PDB entry 5N1I | X-ray diffraction, 2.40 A resolution | chains A and B

[Chain A (and B)]
Name: Probable transcriptional regulatory protein
Source organism: Mycobacterium tuberculosis H37Rv
Notes: chain B of this document is another copy of the same molecule, construct and numbering; everything in this record applies to it too
UniProt: O53623 (O53623_MYCTU); residues 1-201 here = UniProt positions 1-201
Amino-acid sequence (221 residues; each row starts with the number of its first residue; numbers below 1 keep their minus sign (Met-19 is residue -19)):
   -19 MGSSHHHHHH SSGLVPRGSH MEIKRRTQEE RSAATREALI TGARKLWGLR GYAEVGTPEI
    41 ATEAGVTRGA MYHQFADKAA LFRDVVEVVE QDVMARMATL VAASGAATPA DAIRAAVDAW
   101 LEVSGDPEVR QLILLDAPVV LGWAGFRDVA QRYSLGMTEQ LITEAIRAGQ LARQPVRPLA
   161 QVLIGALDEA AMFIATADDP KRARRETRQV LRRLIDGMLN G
Not modelled in the structure: -19 to 11 (chain B: -19 to 11, 86-87)
Construct notes: initiating methionine (-19); expression tag (-18 to 0)

[How chain A and chain B interact]
Contacting residue pairs - 42 pairs, chain A then chain B:
  Pro118(A) - Trp123(B)
  Trp123(A) - Pro118(B)
  Trp123(A) - Trp123(B)  hydrophobic
  Trp123(A) - Met172(B)  hydrophobic
  Arg127(A) - Glu169(B)  salt bridge
  Arg127(A) - Met172(B)
  Gln154(A) - Val190(B)
  Gln154(A) - Arg193(B)
  Pro155(A) - Glu186(B)
  Pro155(A) - Gln189(B)
  Pro158(A) - Phe173(B)  hydrophobic
  Pro158(A) - Glu186(B)
  Leu159(A) - Val190(B)  hydrophobic
  Gln161(A) - Glu169(B)
  Gly165(A) - Gly165(B)
  Gly165(A) - Glu169(B)
  Glu169(A) - Arg127(B)  salt bridge
  Glu169(A) - Gln131(B)  hydrogen bond
  Glu169(A) - Gln161(B)
  Glu169(A) - Gly165(B)
  Met172(A) - Trp123(B)
  Met172(A) - Arg127(B)
  Phe173(A) - Arg127(B)
  Phe173(A) - Arg157(B)
  Phe173(A) - Gln161(B)
  Glu186(A) - Pro155(B)
  Glu186(A) - Pro158(B)
  Thr187(A) - Pro158(B)
  Gln189(A) - Gln154(B)
  Gln189(A) - Pro155(B)
  Val190(A) - Gln154(B)
  Val190(A) - Leu159(B)  hydrophobic
  Val190(A) - Met198(B)
  Leu191(A) - Val162(B)  hydrophobic
  Arg193(A) - Ala152(B)
  Arg193(A) - Arg153(B)
  Arg193(A) - Gln154(B)
  Leu194(A) - Leu194(B)  hydrophobic
  Leu194(A) - Met198(B)  hydrophobic
  Gly197(A) - Gly197(B)
  Met198(A) - Arg193(B)
  Met198(A) - Leu194(B)  hydrophobic
Interface residues without a listed pair, chain A (27 interface residues in all): Ala152, Arg153, Val162, Ala166, Ala170, Thr176
Interface residues without a listed pair, chain B (29 interface residues in all): Val119, Ala166, Ala170, Thr187, Leu191

[Overview]
27 residues of chain A face 29 of chain B across their interface; the contacts include 1 hydrogen bond and 2
salt bridges. Polar pairs include Arg127(A)-Glu169(B) and Glu169(A)-Gln131(B).
Chain A and chain B are both Probable transcriptional regulatory protein (Mycobacterium tuberculosis H37Rv);
the structure, unliganded form of the Mycobacterium tuberculosis repressor EthR2, was determined by X-ray
diffraction, deposited together with 5ICJ and 5N1C.
